PDB entry 5W7I | X-ray diffraction, 2.10 A resolution | chains A and B

[Chain A]
Protein: Palmitoyltransferase ZDHHC17
From: Homo sapiens
Notes: EC 2.3.1.225
UniProt: Q8IUH5 (ZDH17_HUMAN); residues 50-284 here = UniProt positions 50-284
Amino-acid sequence (239 residues; each row starts with the number of its first residue):
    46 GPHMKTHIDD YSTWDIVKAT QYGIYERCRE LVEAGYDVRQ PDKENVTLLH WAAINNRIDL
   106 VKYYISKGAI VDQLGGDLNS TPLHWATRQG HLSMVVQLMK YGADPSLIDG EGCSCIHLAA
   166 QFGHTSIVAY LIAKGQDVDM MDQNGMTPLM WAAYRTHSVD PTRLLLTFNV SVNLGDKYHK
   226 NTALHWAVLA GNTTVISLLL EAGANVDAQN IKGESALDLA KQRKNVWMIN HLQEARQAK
Unresolved in the structure: 46-52, 282-284
Differences from the reference sequence: expression tag (46-49)
Swiss-Prot annotation at these positions:
  - mutagenesis: Tyr67 (Y67A: Decreased binding affinity for SNAP25), Glu89 (E89A: No effect on SNAP25 binding), Asn100 (N100A: Abolishes SNAP25 binding), Asp122 (D122A: Mildly decreased binding affinity for SNAP25), Trp130 (W130A: Abolishes SNAP25 and HTT binding)
Reported in the primary citation:
  - mutagenesis - N100A, W130A: decreased catalytic activity on Snap25b
  - mutagenesis - W130F: unchanged catalytic activity
  - mutagenesis - W130A: abolished binding to wild-type Htt
  - mutagenesis - E89A: unchanged binding to Snap25b

[Chain B]
Protein: Snap25b-111-120
Amino-acid sequence (10 residues; row label = number of the first residue in the row):
     1 GVVASQPARV

[Interface between chain A and chain B]
Residue-residue contacts (22):
  Gln66(A) - Val2(B)
  Gln66(A) - Val3(B)
  Gln66(A) - Ala4(B)
  Tyr67(A) - Val2(B)
  Glu89(A) - Gln6(B)  hydrogen bond
  Trp96(A) - Ala4(B)
  Trp96(A) - Ser5(B)
  Trp96(A) - Gln6(B)
  Ile99(A) - Val3(B)  hydrophobic
  Asn100(A) - Val2(B)
  Asn100(A) - Val3(B)  hydrogen bond (side chain-backbone)
  Arg102(A) - Val2(B)
  Gly121(A) - Gln6(B)
  Asp122(A) - Gln6(B)  hydrogen bond (backbone-side chain)
  Leu123(A) - Pro7(B)
  Leu123(A) - Ala8(B)
  Trp130(A) - Gln6(B)
  Trp130(A) - Pro7(B)
  Arg133(A) - Pro7(B)
  Gln134(A) - Val3(B)
  Glu156(A) - Arg9(B)
  Arg200(A) - Val10(B)
From the paper, about this interface:
  - interface residues, chain A: Tyr67(A), Glu89(A), Ile99(A), Asn100(A), Asp122(A), Leu123(A), Trp130(A), Arg133(A)
  - hot spots on chain A (mutagenesis) - N100A: abolished binding to Snap25b
  - hot spots on chain A (mutagenesis) - Y67A (5-fold), D122A: decreased binding to Snap25b

[In short]
Chain A and chain B form an interface of 15 and 9 residues respectively, with 3 hydrogen bonds. Among the
polar pairs are Glu89(A)-Gln6(B), Asn100(A)-Val3(B) and Asp122(A)-Gln6(B). The paper reports that N100A and
W130A of chain A reduce catalytic activity on Snap25b; interface residues Tyr67(A), Glu89(A) and Ile99(A)
among others; 6 substitutions were tested in all.
Chain A is Palmitoyltransferase ZDHHC17 (Homo sapiens) and chain B is Snap25b-111-120; the structure, X-ray
structure of ankyrin repeat domain of DHHC17 in complex with Snap25b peptide, was determined by X-ray
diffraction (same publication as 5W7J).
